PDB entry 8T0M | electron microscopy, 2.40 A resolution | chains R and S of the 28 polymer chains in the assembly

[Chain R]
Molecule: Proteasome subunit alpha type-4
Organism: Saccharomyces cerevisiae S288C
Notes: EC 3.4.25.1
UniProtKB: P40303 (PSA4_YEAST); numbering as in UniProt (aligned over 1-254)
Amino-acid sequence (254 residues; each row starts with the number of its first residue):
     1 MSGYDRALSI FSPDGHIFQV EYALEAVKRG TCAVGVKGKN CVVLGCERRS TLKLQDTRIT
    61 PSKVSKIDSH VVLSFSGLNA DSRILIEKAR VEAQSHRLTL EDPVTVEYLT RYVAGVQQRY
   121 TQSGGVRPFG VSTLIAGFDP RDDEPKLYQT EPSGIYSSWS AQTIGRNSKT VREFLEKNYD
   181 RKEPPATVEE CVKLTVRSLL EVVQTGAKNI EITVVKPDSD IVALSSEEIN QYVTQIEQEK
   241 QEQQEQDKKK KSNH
Not modelled in the structure: 1-2, 48-53, 202-208, 237-254
Cystine bridges: Cys32-Cys46, Cys41-Cys191
UniProt features mapped onto this chain:
  - modified residue: Thr60 (Phosphothreonine)

[Chain S]
Molecule: Proteasome subunit alpha type-5
Organism: Saccharomyces cerevisiae S288C
Notes: EC 3.4.25.1
UniProtKB: P32379 (PSA5_YEAST); residues 1-260 here = UniProt positions 1-260
Amino-acid sequence (260 residues; each row starts with the number of its first residue):
     1 MFLTRSEYDR GVSTFSPEGR LFQVEYSLEA IKLGSTAIGI ATKEGVVLGV EKRATSPLLE
    61 SDSIEKIVEI DRHIGCAMSG LTADARSMIE HARTAAVTHN LYYDEDINVE SLTQSVCDLA
   121 LRFGEGASGE ERLMSRPFGV ALLIAGHDAD DGYQLFHAEP SGTFYRYNAK AIGSGSEGAQ
   181 AELLNEWHSS LTLKEAELLV LKILKQVMEE KLDENNAQLS CITKQDGFKI YDNEKTAELI
   241 KELKEKEAAE SPEEADVEMS
Not modelled in the structure: 1-8, 126-133, 244-260

[How chain R and chain S interact]
Residue-residue contacts (64; chain R residue first):
  Asp5(R) - Glu125(S)
  Arg6(R) - Asp9(S)  salt bridge
  Arg6(R) - Glu125(S)
  Ala7(R) - Glu125(S)  hydrogen bond (backbone-side chain)
  Ala7(R) - Ser135(S)
  Ser9(R) - Ser135(S)  hydrogen bond (backbone-side chain)
  Ser9(R) - Arg136(S)
  Ile10(R) - Val12(S)  hydrophobic
  Ile10(R) - Gln23(S)
  Phe11(R) - Gln23(S)  hydrogen bond (backbone-side chain)
  Phe11(R) - Tyr26(S)
  Phe11(R) - Ser27(S)
  Phe11(R) - Leu81(S)  hydrophobic
  Phe11(R) - Arg136(S)
  Phe11(R) - Pro137(S)
  Phe11(R) - Gly139(S)
  Ser12(R) - Tyr26(S)
  Pro13(R) - Tyr26(S)  hydrophobic
  Pro13(R) - Glu29(S)
  Asp14(R) - Glu29(S)
  Gly15(R) - Tyr26(S)
  Gly15(R) - Ala30(S)
  Ile17(R) - Leu81(S)  hydrophobic
  Ile17(R) - Arg136(S)
  Lys37(R) - Glu60(S)  salt bridge
  Ala114(R) - Arg86(S)
  Gln118(R) - Ala83(S)
  Gln118(R) - Asp84(S)  hydrogen bond
  Gln118(R) - Arg136(S)
  Thr121(R) - Arg136(S)  hydrogen bond (backbone-side chain)
  Gln122(R) - Ser87(S)
  Gln122(R) - Met134(S)
  Gln122(R) - Ser135(S)  hydrogen bond (backbone-backbone)
  Gln122(R) - Arg136(S)
  Gln122(R) - Phe138(S)
  Ser123(R) - Ser135(S)
  Gly124(R) - Ser135(S)
  Ser153(R) - Ala83(S)
  Gly154(R) - Ala83(S)
  Gly154(R) - Arg86(S)  hydrogen bond (backbone-side chain)
  Ile155(R) - Thr82(S)
  Ile155(R) - Ala83(S)
  Tyr156(R) - Arg86(S)
  Ser157(R) - Leu59(S)
  Ser158(R) - Leu59(S)
  Ser158(R) - Glu60(S)  hydrogen bond (backbone-backbone)
  Ser158(R) - Ser63(S)  hydrogen bond (backbone-side chain)
  Trp159(R) - Thr55(S)
  Trp159(R) - Ser56(S)
  Trp159(R) - Leu58(S)
  Trp159(R) - Leu59(S)
  Trp159(R) - Glu60(S)
  Ser160(R) - Leu58(S)  hydrogen bond (side chain-backbone)
  Ser160(R) - Glu60(S)
  Ala161(R) - Leu58(S)
  Leu175(R) - Leu58(S)  hydrophobic
  Glu176(R) - Ser56(S)  hydrogen bond
  Glu176(R) - Pro57(S)
  Glu176(R) - Leu58(S)
  Tyr179(R) - Leu58(S)  hydrophobic
  Arg181(R) - Pro57(S)  hydrogen bond (side chain-backbone)
  Arg181(R) - Leu59(S)  hydrogen bond (side chain-backbone)
  Arg181(R) - Glu60(S)
  Arg181(R) - Ser61(S)
Other interface residues (no listed pair), chain R (33 interface residues in all): His16, Arg172
Other interface residues (no listed pair), chain S (29 interface residues in all): Leu33

[Summary]
Chain R and chain S form an interface of 33 and 29 residues respectively; the contacts include 13 hydrogen
bonds and 2 salt bridges. Polar pairs include Arg6(R)-Asp9(S), Lys37(R)-Glu60(S) and Ala7(R)-Glu125(S).
Here chain R is Proteasome subunit alpha type-4 and chain S is Proteasome subunit alpha type-5, both from
Saccharomyces cerevisiae S288C. Entry 8T0M (Proteasome 20S core particle from Pre1-1 Pre4-1 Double mutant) was
determined by electron microscopy together with 8T08 from the same study.
